Entry 6UEN (electron microscopy, 3.67 A resolution); this record covers chains A and E of the 5 polymer chains in the assembly.

# Chain A
Protein: RNA-directed RNA polymerase L
Source organism: Human respiratory syncytial virus
Notes: EC 2.7.7.48, 2.1.1.56, 2.7.7.-, 2.7.7.88
Reference sequence: G8EJ12 (G8EJ12_HRSV); residues 1-1500 here = UniProt positions 1-1500
Sequence (1500 residues; each row starts with the number of its first residue):
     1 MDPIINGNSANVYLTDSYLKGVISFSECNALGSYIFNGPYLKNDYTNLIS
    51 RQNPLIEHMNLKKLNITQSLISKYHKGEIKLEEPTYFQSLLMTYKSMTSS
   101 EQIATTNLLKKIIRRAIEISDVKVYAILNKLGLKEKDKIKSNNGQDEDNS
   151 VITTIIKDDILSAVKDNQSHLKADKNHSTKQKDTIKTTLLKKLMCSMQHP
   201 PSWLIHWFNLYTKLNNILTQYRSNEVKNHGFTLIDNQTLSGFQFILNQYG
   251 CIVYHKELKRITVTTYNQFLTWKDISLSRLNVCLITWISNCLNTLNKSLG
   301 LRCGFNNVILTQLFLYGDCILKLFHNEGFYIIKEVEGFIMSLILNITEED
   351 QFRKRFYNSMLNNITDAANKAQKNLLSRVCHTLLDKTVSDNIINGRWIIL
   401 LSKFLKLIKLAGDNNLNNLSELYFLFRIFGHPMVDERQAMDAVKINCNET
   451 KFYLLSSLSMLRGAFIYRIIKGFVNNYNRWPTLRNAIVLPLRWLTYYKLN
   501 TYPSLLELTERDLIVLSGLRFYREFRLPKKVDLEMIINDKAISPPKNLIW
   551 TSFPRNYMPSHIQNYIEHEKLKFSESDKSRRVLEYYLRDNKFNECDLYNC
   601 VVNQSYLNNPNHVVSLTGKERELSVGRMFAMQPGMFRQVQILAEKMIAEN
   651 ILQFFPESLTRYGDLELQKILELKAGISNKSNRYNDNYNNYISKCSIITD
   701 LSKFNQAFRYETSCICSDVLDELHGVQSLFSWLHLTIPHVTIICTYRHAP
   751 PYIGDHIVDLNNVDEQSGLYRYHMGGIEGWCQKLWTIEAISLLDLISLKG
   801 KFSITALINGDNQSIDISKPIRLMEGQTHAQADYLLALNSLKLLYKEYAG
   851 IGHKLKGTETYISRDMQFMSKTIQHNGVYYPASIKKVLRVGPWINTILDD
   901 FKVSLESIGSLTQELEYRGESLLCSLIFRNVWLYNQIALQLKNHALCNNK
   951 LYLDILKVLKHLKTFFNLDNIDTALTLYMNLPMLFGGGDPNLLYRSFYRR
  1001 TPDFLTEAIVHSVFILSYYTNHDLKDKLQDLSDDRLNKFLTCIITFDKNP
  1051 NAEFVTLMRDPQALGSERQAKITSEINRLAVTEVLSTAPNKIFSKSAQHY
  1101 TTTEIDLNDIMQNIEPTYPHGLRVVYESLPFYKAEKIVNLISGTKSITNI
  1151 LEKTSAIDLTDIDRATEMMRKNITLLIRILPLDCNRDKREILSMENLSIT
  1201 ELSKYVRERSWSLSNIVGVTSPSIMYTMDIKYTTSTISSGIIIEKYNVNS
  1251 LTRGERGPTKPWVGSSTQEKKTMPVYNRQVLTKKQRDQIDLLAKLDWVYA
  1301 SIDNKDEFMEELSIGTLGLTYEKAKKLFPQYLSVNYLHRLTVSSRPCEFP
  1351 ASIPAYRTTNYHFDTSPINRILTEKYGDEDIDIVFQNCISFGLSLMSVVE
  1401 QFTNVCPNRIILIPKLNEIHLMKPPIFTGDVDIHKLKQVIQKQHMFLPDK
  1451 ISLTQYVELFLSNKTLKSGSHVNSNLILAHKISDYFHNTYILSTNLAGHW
Not modelled in the structure: 1-9, 139-166, 660-691, 1462-1500
Reported in the primary citation:
  - catalytic residues: Asp811
  - mutagenesis - D811A: abolished catalytic activity on TrC25
  - conformationally variable residues (loop rearrangement, order/disorder transition): Thr660 to Tyr691, Ser1265 to Thr1282

# Chain E
Protein: the phosphoprotein (P) of human respiratory syncytial virus
Source organism: Human respiratory syncytial virus
Reference sequence: G3C7Q7 (G3C7Q7_HRSV); numbering as in UniProt (aligned over 1-241)
Sequence (241 residues; numbered 1 to 241; the number before each row is that of its first residue):
     1 MEKFAPEFHGEDANNRATKFLESIKGKFTSPKDPKKKDSIISVNSIDIEV
    51 TKESPITSNSTIINPTNETDDTAGNKPNYQRKPLVSFKEDPTPSDNPFSK
   101 LYKETIETFDNNEEESSYSYEEINDQTNDNITARLDRIDEKLSEILGMLH
   151 TLVVASAGPTSARDGIRDAMVGLREEMIEKIRTEALMTNDRLEAMARLRN
   201 EESEKMAKDTSDEVSLNPTSEKLNNLLEGNDSDNDLSLEDF
Not modelled in the structure: 1-127

# Chain A / chain E interface
Contacting residue pairs - 55 pairs, chain A then chain E:
  Cys319(A) - Leu238(E)  hydrophobic
  Cys319(A) - Phe241(E)
  Lys322(A) - Phe241(E)
  Arg355(A) - Asp209(E)  hydrogen bond (side chain-backbone)
  Arg355(A) - Ser211(E)
  Asn358(A) - Glu213(E)
  Asn358(A) - Leu216(E)
  Asn362(A) - Asn217(E)  hydrogen bond
  Thr365(A) - Thr219(E)
  Thr365(A) - Ser220(E)
  Thr365(A) - Leu223(E)
  Asn369(A) - Thr219(E)
  Asn391(A) - Phe241(E)
  Arg396(A) - Asp240(E)  salt bridge
  Arg396(A) - Phe241(E)
  Ile398(A) - Leu223(E)  hydrophobic
  Ile398(A) - Leu226(E)  hydrophobic
  Ile399(A) - Asn234(E)
  Leu400(A) - Phe241(E)  hydrophobic
  Ser402(A) - Leu226(E)
  Ile445(A) - Asn189(E)  hydrogen bond (backbone-side chain)
  Asn448(A) - Met187(E)
  Glu449(A) - Met187(E)
  Glu449(A) - Asn189(E)  hydrogen bond
  Thr450(A) - Ser156(E)
  Thr450(A) - Arg167(E)  hydrogen bond
  Thr450(A) - Met187(E)
  Lys451(A) - Ala155(E)
  Lys451(A) - Ser156(E)  hydrogen bond (backbone-backbone)
  Phe452(A) - Val154(E)
  Phe452(A) - Ala155(E)  hydrophobic
  Phe452(A) - Ile181(E)  hydrophobic
  Tyr453(A) - Val153(E)
  Tyr453(A) - Val154(E)  hydrogen bond (backbone-backbone)
  Leu454(A) - Leu152(E)
  Leu454(A) - Val153(E)  hydrophobic
  Leu455(A) - Leu152(E)
  Glu711(A) - Ser156(E)
  Glu711(A) - Ala157(E)
  Pro738(A) - Ile166(E)  hydrophobic
  Glu765(A) - Arg163(E)
  Tyr772(A) - Arg163(E)
  Tyr772(A) - Asp164(E)
  Met774(A) - Ala157(E)
  Met774(A) - Gly158(E)
  Tyr834(A) - Ser211(E)
  Tyr834(A) - Asp212(E)  hydrogen bond (side chain-backbone)
  Leu838(A) - Ser211(E)
  Lys842(A) - Met206(E)
  Lys842(A) - Thr210(E)
  Tyr845(A) - Met206(E)  hydrophobic
  Lys846(A) - Asn200(E)
  Ala849(A) - Arg197(E)  hydrogen bond (backbone-side chain)
  Lys854(A) - Asp190(E)  salt bridge
  Lys854(A) - Arg197(E)
Interface residues without a listed pair, chain A (50 interface residues in all): Leu315, Tyr316, Leu323, Tyr357, Leu361, Leu401, Lys403, Leu405, Lys406, Asn446, Ser456, Leu458, Ile514, Arg709, His739, Gly850
Interface residues without a listed pair, chain E (50 interface residues in all): His150, Thr151, Pro159, Gly165, Ala169, Arg174, Met177, Leu186, Thr188, Leu198, Val214, Lys222, Asn224, Leu227, Glu228, Asn230, Leu236
From the paper, about this interface:
  - interface residues, chain E: Arg167(E), Asn189(E), Asp209(E), Thr210(E), Asp212(E), Leu216(E), Thr219(E), Leu223(E)

# Summary
Chain A and chain E each contribute 50 residues to their interface, with 9 hydrogen bonds and 2 salt bridges.
Polar contacts include Arg396(A)-Asp240(E), Lys854(A)-Asp190(E) and Arg355(A)-Asp209(E). The paper reports the
catalytic residue Asp811(A); D811A of chain A abolishes catalytic activity on TrC25.
Here chain A is RNA-directed RNA polymerase L and chain E is the phosphoprotein (P) of human respiratory
syncytial virus, both from Human respiratory syncytial virus. Entry 6UEN (Cryo-EM structure of the respiratory
syncytial virus RNA polymerase) was determined by electron microscopy.
